8ED4 - chains D and J of the 6 polymer chains in the assembly; structure by X-ray diffraction, 2.25 A resolution.

[Chain D]
Name: AroB
Organism: Pseudorhizobium banfieldiae
Reference sequence: Q6VAL9 (Q6VAL9_9HYPH); residues 41-175 here = UniProt positions 41-175
Sequence (162 residues; row label = number of the first residue in the row):
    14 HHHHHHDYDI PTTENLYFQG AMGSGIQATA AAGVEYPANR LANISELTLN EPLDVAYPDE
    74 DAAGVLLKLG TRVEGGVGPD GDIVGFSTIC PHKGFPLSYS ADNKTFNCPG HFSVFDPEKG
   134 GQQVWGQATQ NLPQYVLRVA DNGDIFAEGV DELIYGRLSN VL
Not modelled in the structure: 14-43
Sequence notes: expression tag (14-40)
Ion coordination: 2Fe-2S cluster Fe: Cys103, His105, Cys121, His124
Residues lining bound ligands: 2Fe-2S cluster (FES): Cys103, His105, Lys106, Gly107, Phe108, Cys121, Gly123, His124, Phe125, Ser126

[Chain J]
Name: C-type cytochrome c552
Organism: Pseudorhizobium banfieldiae
Reference sequence: Q2TV05 (Q2TV05_9HYPH); residue numbers follow UniProt; this construct covers 21-127
Sequence (117 residues; each row starts with the number of its first residue):
    19 MDESNAEKGA VVFKKCAACH AVGDGAANKV GPELNGLIGR KVAGVEGFNY SPAFKAKAEE
    79 GWVWDEVHLT EYLANPKAYI KGTKMAFAGL KKPEDVADVI AYLKTFSTPL EHHHHHH
Not modelled in the structure: 19-22, 125-135
Sequence notes: initiating methionine (19); expression tag (20, 128-135)
Ion coordination: heme Fe: His38, Met103
Residues lining bound ligands: heme (HEM): Val30, Lys33, Cys34, Cys37, His38, Val48, Gly49, Pro50, Leu52, Leu55, Arg58, Val60, Ala61, Val63, Phe66, Asn67, Tyr68, Ser69, Phe72, Trp82, Leu87, Tyr90, Leu91, Thr101, Lys102, Met103, Phe105, Leu108
What the authors report for this chain:
  - binding site for heme c: Cys34, Cys37

[How chain D and chain J interact]
Pairs across the interface (8; chain D residue first):
  Asp67(D) - Lys95(J)  salt bridge
  Glu73(D) - Lys110(J)  salt bridge
  Phe108(D) - Ala36(J)
  Phe108(D) - Cys37(J)  hydrophobic
  Phe108(D) - Val48(J)  hydrophobic
  Pro109(D) - Phe105(J)  hydrophobic
  Ser111(D) - Ala104(J)
  Pro122(D) - Val48(J)
Also at the interface, not in a pair above, chain D (7 interface residues in all): Leu110
Also at the interface, not in a pair above, chain J (8 interface residues in all): Ala106

[Overview]
7 residues of chain D and 8 residues of chain J are in contact, with 2 salt bridges. Among the polar pairs are
Asp67(D)-Lys95(J) and Glu73(D)-Lys110(J). Bound to chain D: 2Fe-2S cluster. Ligands of chain J: heme. The
paper reports a binding site for heme c at Cys34(J) and Cys37(J).
Here chain D is AroB and chain J is C-type cytochrome c552, both from Pseudorhizobium banfieldiae. Entry 8ED4
(Structure of the complex between the arsenite oxidase and its native electron acceptor cytochrome c552 from
...) was determined by X-ray diffraction.
